8F7F - chain A; structure by X-ray diffraction, 1.62 A resolution.

# Chain A
Name: Surfactin synthetase
From: Bacillus subtilis
Notes: fragment: Condensation domain, residues 7-441
Reference sequence: Q45676 (Q45676_BACIU); residues 7-441 here = UniProt positions 7-441
Sequence (461 residues; row label = number of the first residue in the row; numbers below 1 keep their minus sign (Met-19 is residue -19)):
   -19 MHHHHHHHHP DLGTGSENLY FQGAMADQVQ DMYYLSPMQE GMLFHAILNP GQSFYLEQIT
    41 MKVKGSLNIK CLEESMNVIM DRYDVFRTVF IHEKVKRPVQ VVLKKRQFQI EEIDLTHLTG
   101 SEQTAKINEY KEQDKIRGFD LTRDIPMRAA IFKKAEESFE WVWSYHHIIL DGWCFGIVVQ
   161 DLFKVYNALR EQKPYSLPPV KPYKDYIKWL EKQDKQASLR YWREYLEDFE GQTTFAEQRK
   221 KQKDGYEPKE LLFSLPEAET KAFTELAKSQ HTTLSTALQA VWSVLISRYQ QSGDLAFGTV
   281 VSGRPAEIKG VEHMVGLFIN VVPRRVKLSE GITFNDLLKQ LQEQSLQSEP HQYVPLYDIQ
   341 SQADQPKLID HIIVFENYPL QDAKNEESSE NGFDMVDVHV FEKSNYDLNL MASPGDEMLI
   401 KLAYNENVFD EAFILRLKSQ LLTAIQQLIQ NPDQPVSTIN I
Not modelled in the structure: -19 to 4, 363-368
Sequence notes: initiating methionine (-19); expression tag (-18 to 6); conflict Gln89 (His in Q45676), Asp208 (Gly in Q45676), Pro236 (Ser in Q45676), Asp316 (Gly in Q45676), Gln320 (Arg in Q45676), Ile441 (Leu in Q45676)
From the paper describing this entry:
  - catalytic residues: His147 (citing earlier work)
  - mutagenesis - H147A/D151N: abolished catalytic activity
  - mutagenesis - W143T/Y145V/F155I (38 +/- 7 min-1): increased catalytic activity on fatty acylation of l-Leu

# Summary
The paper reports the catalytic residue His147; H147A/D151N abolish catalytic activity.
Chain A is Surfactin synthetase (Bacillus subtilis); the structure, The condensation domain of surfactin A
synthetase C in space group P43212, was determined by X-ray diffraction together with 8F7G, 8F7H and 8F7I from
the same study.
